Entry 2DBU (X-ray diffraction, 1.95 A resolution); this record covers chains A and B.

Chain A:
Protein: Gamma-glutamyltranspeptidase
Source organism: Escherichia coli K12
Notes: EC 2.3.2.2; fragment: large subunit
Reference sequence: P18956 (GGT_ECOLI); numbering as in UniProt (aligned over 25-390)
Sequence (366 residues; row label = number of the first residue in the row):
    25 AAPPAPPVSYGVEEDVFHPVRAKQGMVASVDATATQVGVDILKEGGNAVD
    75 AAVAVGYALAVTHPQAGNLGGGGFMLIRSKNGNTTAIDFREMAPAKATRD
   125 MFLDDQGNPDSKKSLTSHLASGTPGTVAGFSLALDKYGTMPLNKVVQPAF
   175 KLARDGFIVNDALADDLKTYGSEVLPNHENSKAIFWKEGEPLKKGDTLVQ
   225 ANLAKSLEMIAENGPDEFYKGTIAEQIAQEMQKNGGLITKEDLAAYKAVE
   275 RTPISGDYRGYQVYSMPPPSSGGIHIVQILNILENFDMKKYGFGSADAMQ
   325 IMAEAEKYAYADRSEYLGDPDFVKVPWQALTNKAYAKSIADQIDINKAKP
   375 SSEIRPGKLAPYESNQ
Unresolved in the structure: 25-28, 388-390
Differences from the reference sequence: modified residue (50, 99, 116, 125, 164, 233, 255, 290, 312, 323, 326)
Modified / non-standard residues: Mse50, Mse99, Mse116, Mse125, Mse164, Mse233, Mse255, Mse290, Mse312, Mse323, Mse326 (selenomethionine; parent Met)
UniProt features mapped onto this chain:
  - binding site (L-glutamate): Arg114
Reported in the primary citation:
  - contacts within the chain: Arg114-Glu115 (water-mediated contact)

Chain B:
Protein: Gamma-glutamyltranspeptidase
Source organism: Escherichia coli K12
Notes: EC 2.3.2.2; fragment: small subunit
Reference sequence: P18956 (GGT_ECOLI); residues 391-580 here = UniProt positions 391-580
Sequence (190 residues; numbered 391 to 580; the number before each row is that of its first residue):
   391 TTHYSVVDKDGNAVAVTYTLNTTFGTGIVAGESGILLNNQMDDFSAKPGV
   441 PNVYGLVGGDANAVGPNKRPLSSMSPTIVVKDGKTWLVTGSPGGSRIITT
   491 VLQMVVNSIDYGLNVAEATNAPRFHHQWLPDELRVEKGFSPDTLKLLEAK
   541 GQKVALKEAMGSTQSIMVGPDGELYGASDPRSVDDLTAGY
Differences from the reference sequence: modified residue (431, 464, 494, 550, 557)
Modified / non-standard residues: Mse431, Mse464, Mse494, Mse550, Mse557 (selenomethionine; parent Met)
UniProt features mapped onto this chain:
  - active site: Thr391 (Nucleophile)
  - binding site (L-glutamate): Thr409, Asn411, Gln430, Asp433, Ser462, Ser463, Gly483, Gly484
Reported in the primary citation:
  - contacts within the chain: Asn411-Tyr444 (hydrogen bond)
  - catalytic residues: Thr391 (citing earlier work)

Chain A / chain B interface:
Residue-residue contacts (363; chain A residue first):
  Ala29(A) - Ile499(B)  hydrophobic
  Pro30(A) - Ile499(B)
  Pro30(A) - Asp500(B)
  Val32(A) - Lys471(B)
  Val32(A) - Trp476(B)  hydrophobic
  Ser33(A) - Gly502(B)
  Ser33(A) - Leu503(B)
  Ser33(A) - Asn504(B)
  Ser33(A) - Mse557(B)
  Tyr34(A) - Trp476(B)  hydrogen bond
  Tyr34(A) - Asn504(B)
  Tyr34(A) - Mse557(B)  hydrophobic
  Tyr34(A) - Val558(B)
  Tyr34(A) - Gly559(B)
  Tyr34(A) - Pro560(B)
  Tyr34(A) - Tyr565(B)
  Gly35(A) - Asn504(B)
  Asp39(A) - Asn504(B)  hydrogen bond
  Asp39(A) - Glu507(B)
  Phe41(A) - Asn504(B)  hydrogen bond (backbone-side chain)
  Phe41(A) - Ala506(B)
  Phe41(A) - Glu507(B)
  Phe41(A) - Asn510(B)
  His42(A) - Ala506(B)
  Pro43(A) - Asn504(B)
  Pro43(A) - Val505(B)  hydrophobic
  Pro43(A) - Ala506(B)
  Pro43(A) - Tyr565(B)  hydrophobic
  Pro43(A) - Gly566(B)
  Val44(A) - Leu564(B)
  Val44(A) - Tyr565(B)
  Val44(A) - Gly566(B)  hydrogen bond (backbone-backbone)
  Val44(A) - Thr577(B)
  Arg45(A) - Glu563(B)
  Arg45(A) - Leu564(B)
  Arg45(A) - Tyr565(B)  hydrogen bond
  Ala46(A) - Glu563(B)  hydrogen bond (backbone-side chain)
  Ala46(A) - Leu564(B)  hydrogen bond (backbone-backbone)
  Ala46(A) - Gly579(B)
  Ala46(A) - Tyr580(B)
  Lys47(A) - Gly562(B)
  Lys47(A) - Glu563(B)
  Lys47(A) - Tyr580(B)
  Gln48(A) - Asp398(B)
  Gln48(A) - Lys399(B)  hydrogen bond (backbone-backbone)
  Gln48(A) - Leu564(B)
  Gln48(A) - Tyr580(B)  hydrogen bond (backbone-backbone)
  Gly49(A) - Val397(B)
  Gly49(A) - Leu564(B)
  Gly49(A) - Gly579(B)
  Gly49(A) - Tyr580(B)  hydrogen bond (backbone-backbone)
  Mse50(A) - Val396(B)
  Mse50(A) - Val397(B)  hydrogen bond (backbone-backbone)
  Mse50(A) - Ile556(B)
  Mse50(A) - Leu564(B)
  Mse50(A) - Tyr565(B)
  Mse50(A) - Gly566(B)
  Mse50(A) - Thr577(B)
  Mse50(A) - Ala578(B)
  Mse50(A) - Gly579(B)
  Val51(A) - Ser395(B)
  Val51(A) - Leu576(B)
  Val51(A) - Thr577(B)
  Val51(A) - Ala578(B)  hydrogen bond (backbone-backbone)
  Ala52(A) - Tyr394(B)
  Ala52(A) - Ser395(B)  hydrogen bond (backbone-backbone)
  Ala52(A) - Gln554(B)
  Ala52(A) - Ser555(B)
  Ala52(A) - Leu576(B)
  Ala52(A) - Thr577(B)
  Ser53(A) - Tyr394(B)
  Ser53(A) - Gln554(B)
  Ser53(A) - Ser568(B)
  Ser53(A) - Asp575(B)
  Ser53(A) - Leu576(B)  hydrogen bond (backbone-backbone)
  Val54(A) - Thr392(B)
  Val54(A) - Gln554(B)
  Val54(A) - Ser572(B)
  Val54(A) - Asp574(B)
  Val54(A) - Asp575(B)
  Asp55(A) - Asp574(B)
  Ala56(A) - Asp574(B)  hydrogen bond (backbone-backbone)
  Ala56(A) - Leu576(B)  hydrophobic
  Thr59(A) - Leu576(B)  hydrogen bond (side chain-backbone)
  Thr59(A) - Ala578(B)
  Val63(A) - Ala578(B)
  Leu66(A) - Asp398(B)
  Leu66(A) - Tyr580(B)  hydrogen bond (backbone-side chain)
  Lys67(A) - Tyr580(B)
  Asn71(A) - Asp398(B)
  Ala72(A) - Val396(B)
  Ala72(A) - Asp398(B)  hydrogen bond (backbone-side chain)
  Ala72(A) - Asn402(B)
  Ala72(A) - Val404(B)  hydrophobic
  Val73(A) - Val404(B)  hydrophobic
  Ala75(A) - Val396(B)  hydrophobic
  Ala76(A) - Tyr394(B)  hydrogen bond (backbone-side chain)
  Ala76(A) - Val404(B)  hydrophobic
  Val79(A) - Tyr394(B)  hydrophobic
  Gly80(A) - Tyr394(B)  hydrogen bond (backbone-side chain)
  Gly80(A) - Tyr408(B)  hydrogen bond (backbone-side chain)
  Leu83(A) - Tyr394(B)  hydrophobic
  Leu83(A) - Tyr408(B)
  Ala84(A) - Tyr408(B)
  Pro88(A) - Leu410(B)
  Pro88(A) - Phe414(B)
  Pro88(A) - Leu426(B)
  Gln89(A) - Thr412(B)
  Gln89(A) - Thr413(B)
  Gln89(A) - Phe414(B)  hydrogen bond (backbone-backbone)
  Ala90(A) - Thr391(B)
  Ala90(A) - Thr392(B)
  Ala90(A) - Thr409(B)
  Gly91(A) - Tyr408(B)
  Asn92(A) - Tyr408(B)  hydrogen bond (backbone-side chain)
  Asn92(A) - Thr409(B)  hydrogen bond (side chain-backbone)
  Asn92(A) - Leu410(B)
  Leu93(A) - Ile425(B)
  Gly94(A) - Leu410(B)
  Gly94(A) - Ile425(B)
  Gly94(A) - Leu426(B)
  Gly94(A) - Asn428(B)  hydrogen bond (backbone-side chain)
  Gly95(A) - Thr409(B)
  Gly95(A) - Leu410(B)
  Gly95(A) - Asn428(B)
  Gly96(A) - Tyr408(B)
  Gly96(A) - Thr409(B)  hydrogen bond (backbone-backbone)
  Gly97(A) - Thr407(B)
  Gly97(A) - Tyr408(B)
  Gly97(A) - Mse464(B)
  Phe98(A) - Val406(B)
  Phe98(A) - Thr407(B)  hydrogen bond (backbone-backbone)
  Phe98(A) - Ser462(B)
  Phe98(A) - Mse464(B)  hydrophobic
  Mse99(A) - Val404(B)  hydrophobic
  Mse99(A) - Ala405(B)
  Mse99(A) - Val406(B)  hydrophobic
  Leu100(A) - Val404(B)
  Leu100(A) - Ala405(B)  hydrogen bond (backbone-backbone)
  Leu100(A) - Pro466(B)
  Leu100(A) - Thr467(B)
  Leu100(A) - Ile468(B)
  Ile101(A) - Ala403(B)
  Arg102(A) - Asn402(B)
  Arg102(A) - Ala403(B)  hydrogen bond (backbone-backbone)
  Arg102(A) - Ile468(B)
  Arg102(A) - Val470(B)
  Arg102(A) - Gly473(B)
  Arg102(A) - Thr475(B)  hydrogen bond
  Ser103(A) - Asn402(B)
  Lys104(A) - Asp400(B)  salt bridge
  Lys104(A) - Gly401(B)
  Lys104(A) - Asn402(B)  hydrogen bond (backbone-side chain)
  Asp112(A) - Arg459(B)  salt bridge
  Phe113(A) - Tyr408(B)  hydrophobic
  Arg114(A) - Gln430(B)  hydrogen bond
  Arg114(A) - Asp433(B)  salt bridge
  Arg114(A) - Arg459(B)  hydrogen bond (backbone-side chain)
  Arg114(A) - Pro460(B)  hydrogen bond (side chain-backbone)
  Arg114(A) - Leu461(B)  hydrogen bond (side chain-backbone)
  Arg114(A) - Ser462(B)
  Arg114(A) - Mse464(B)
  Glu115(A) - Asn428(B)  hydrogen bond
  Glu115(A) - Gln430(B)  hydrogen bond
  Glu115(A) - Lys458(B)
  Glu115(A) - Arg459(B)
  Glu115(A) - Pro460(B)
  Mse116(A) - Asn457(B)
  Mse116(A) - Lys458(B)
  Mse116(A) - Arg459(B)
  Ala117(A) - Mse431(B)  hydrophobic
  Ala117(A) - Phe434(B)  hydrophobic
  Ala117(A) - Gly455(B)
  Ala117(A) - Asn457(B)  hydrogen bond (backbone-backbone)
  Ala117(A) - Lys458(B)  hydrogen bond (backbone-backbone)
  Pro118(A) - Mse431(B)
  Pro118(A) - Pro456(B)
  Pro118(A) - Asn457(B)
  Ala119(A) - Pro456(B)
  Ala119(A) - Asn457(B)
  Ala121(A) - Pro456(B)
  Thr122(A) - Val454(B)
  Arg123(A) - Asp450(B)  salt bridge
  Arg123(A) - Ala453(B)
  Arg123(A) - Val454(B)
  Mse125(A) - Mse431(B)
  Mse125(A) - Val454(B)
  Phe126(A) - Mse431(B)  hydrophobic
  Leu127(A) - Ala436(B)
  Gly131(A) - Lys437(B)  hydrogen bond (backbone-side chain)
  Pro133(A) - Ala436(B)  hydrophobic
  Pro133(A) - Lys437(B)
  Pro133(A) - Val440(B)  hydrophobic
  Ser138(A) - Asn429(B)
  Ser138(A) - Asp432(B)  hydrogen bond
  Leu139(A) - Thr416(B)
  Leu139(A) - Asn429(B)  hydrogen bond (backbone-side chain)
  Leu139(A) - Asp432(B)
  Thr140(A) - Ile418(B)
  Ser141(A) - Thr416(B)
  His142(A) - Ile418(B)
  Leu143(A) - Mse431(B)
  Ala144(A) - Thr416(B)
  Ala144(A) - Asn428(B)
  Ala144(A) - Asn429(B)
  Ala144(A) - Gln430(B)  hydrogen bond (backbone-backbone)
  Ala144(A) - Mse431(B)  hydrogen bond (backbone-backbone)
  Ser145(A) - Thr416(B)
  Ser145(A) - Leu427(B)
  Ser145(A) - Asn428(B)  hydrogen bond (side chain-backbone)
  Ser145(A) - Mse431(B)
  Gly146(A) - Asn428(B)  hydrogen bond (backbone-side chain)
  Gly146(A) - Mse431(B)
  Thr150(A) - Tyr408(B)
  Phe154(A) - Tyr394(B)
  Phe154(A) - Tyr408(B)  hydrophobic
  Asn184(A) - Asp574(B)  hydrogen bond
  Asp185(A) - Asp574(B)  hydrogen bond (backbone-side chain)
  Ala186(A) - Val573(B)
  Ala186(A) - Asp574(B)  hydrogen bond (backbone-side chain)
  Asp190(A) - Phe414(B)
  Leu191(A) - Phe414(B)  hydrophobic
  Tyr194(A) - Thr413(B)
  Gly195(A) - Phe414(B)
  Val198(A) - Thr416(B)
  Val198(A) - Gly417(B)
  Leu199(A) - Gly417(B)
  His202(A) - Gly417(B)
  His202(A) - Ile418(B)
  Asn204(A) - Val419(B)
  Asn204(A) - Gly421(B)
  Ser205(A) - Gly417(B)  hydrogen bond (side chain-backbone)
  Ser205(A) - Ile418(B)
  Ser205(A) - Val419(B)  hydrogen bond (side chain-backbone)
  Asn226(A) - Glu422(B)  hydrogen bond
  Asn226(A) - Ser423(B)
  Asn226(A) - Gly424(B)
  Leu227(A) - Ser423(B)  hydrogen bond (backbone-backbone)
  Leu227(A) - Gly424(B)
  Leu227(A) - Ile425(B)  hydrophobic
  Ser230(A) - Ser423(B)  hydrogen bond (side chain-backbone)
  Phe242(A) - Ile425(B)  hydrophobic
  Ile247(A) - Ile425(B)  hydrophobic
  Gln250(A) - Glu422(B)
  Gln250(A) - Ser423(B)
  Ile251(A) - Ala420(B)  hydrophobic
  Glu254(A) - Ile418(B)
  Glu254(A) - Val419(B)
  Glu254(A) - Ala420(B)
  Glu254(A) - Gly421(B)  hydrogen bond (side chain-backbone)
  Mse255(A) - Leu427(B)  hydrophobic
  Tyr270(A) - Arg459(B)  hydrogen bond
  Lys271(A) - Arg459(B)  hydrogen bond (backbone-side chain)
  Val273(A) - Arg459(B)
  Arg275(A) - Arg459(B)
  Tyr282(A) - Ile499(B)  hydrophobic
  Tyr282(A) - Asp500(B)  hydrogen bond
  Arg283(A) - Asp500(B)  salt bridge
  Tyr285(A) - Val469(B)  hydrophobic
  Tyr285(A) - Val470(B)
  Tyr285(A) - Lys471(B)
  Tyr285(A) - Trp476(B)  hydrophobic
  Tyr285(A) - Ile499(B)  hydrophobic
  Gln286(A) - Ile468(B)
  Gln286(A) - Val469(B)
  Gln286(A) - Val470(B)  hydrogen bond (backbone-backbone)
  Val287(A) - Thr467(B)
  Val287(A) - Ile468(B)
  Tyr288(A) - Thr467(B)
  Tyr288(A) - Ile468(B)  hydrogen bond (backbone-backbone)
  Tyr288(A) - Val470(B)  hydrophobic
  Ser289(A) - Ser465(B)
  Ser289(A) - Pro466(B)  hydrogen bond (side chain-backbone)
  Ser289(A) - Thr467(B)  hydrogen bond
  Mse290(A) - Mse464(B)
  Mse290(A) - Pro466(B)  hydrophobic
  Pro293(A) - Leu461(B)
  Pro293(A) - Ser462(B)  hydrogen bond (backbone-backbone)
  Ser294(A) - Ser462(B)
  Ser294(A) - Mse464(B)  hydrogen bond (side chain-backbone)
  Ser295(A) - Ser462(B)  hydrogen bond (backbone-backbone)
  Ser295(A) - Ser463(B)
  Gly296(A) - Ser463(B)
  Gly296(A) - Ser465(B)
  Gly296(A) - Ile488(B)
  Ile300(A) - Ser465(B)
  Ile300(A) - Ile488(B)
  Ile300(A) - Val491(B)  hydrophobic
  Ile303(A) - Leu492(B)  hydrophobic
  Leu304(A) - Leu492(B)  hydrophobic
  Leu307(A) - Val496(B)  hydrophobic
  Mse312(A) - Asp500(B)
  Mse312(A) - Tyr501(B)
  Lys313(A) - Asp500(B)
  Gly316(A) - Tyr501(B)
  Phe317(A) - Asn497(B)
  Phe317(A) - Tyr501(B)
  Phe317(A) - Ala511(B)  hydrophobic
  Phe317(A) - Pro512(B)
  Gly318(A) - Thr533(B)  hydrogen bond (backbone-side chain)
  Ala320(A) - Thr533(B)
  Ala320(A) - Leu536(B)  hydrophobic
  Ala320(A) - Leu537(B)  hydrophobic
  Ala320(A) - Lys540(B)
  Asp321(A) - Lys540(B)  salt bridge
  Ala322(A) - Tyr501(B)
  Mse323(A) - Phe514(B)
  Mse323(A) - Phe529(B)  hydrophobic
  Mse323(A) - Thr533(B)
  Gln324(A) - Leu537(B)
  Gln324(A) - Lys540(B)
  Gln324(A) - Gln542(B)  hydrogen bond
  Mse326(A) - Leu492(B)  hydrophobic
  Mse326(A) - Gln493(B)
  Mse326(A) - Phe514(B)  hydrophobic
  Ala327(A) - His516(B)
  Ala327(A) - Gln542(B)
  Glu328(A) - Gln542(B)  hydrogen bond
  Glu330(A) - Thr489(B)
  Glu330(A) - Leu492(B)
  Glu330(A) - His515(B)
  Glu330(A) - His516(B)  hydrogen bond (side chain-backbone)
  Lys331(A) - His516(B)
  Lys331(A) - Trp518(B)
  Lys331(A) - Gln542(B)
  Tyr334(A) - Ser485(B)  hydrogen bond (side chain-backbone)
  Tyr334(A) - Ile488(B)
  Tyr334(A) - Thr489(B)
  Tyr334(A) - His515(B)
  Tyr334(A) - His516(B)
  Tyr334(A) - Gln517(B)
  Tyr334(A) - Trp518(B)  hydrophobic
  Ala335(A) - Trp518(B)  hydrophobic
  Arg337(A) - Leu446(B)
  Arg337(A) - Leu461(B)
  Arg337(A) - Ser462(B)
  Arg337(A) - Ser463(B)  hydrogen bond
  Ser338(A) - Val447(B)
  Ser338(A) - Gly448(B)
  Ser338(A) - Trp518(B)
  Glu339(A) - Ala451(B)
  Leu341(A) - Ala451(B)
  Leu341(A) - Asn452(B)
  Leu341(A) - Leu461(B)  hydrophobic
  Gly342(A) - Ala451(B)
  Gly342(A) - Leu461(B)
  Asp343(A) - Lys458(B)
  Asp343(A) - Arg459(B)  hydrogen bond (side chain-backbone)
  Phe346(A) - Pro456(B)
  Phe346(A) - Asn457(B)
  Phe346(A) - Lys458(B)
  Ile369(A) - Lys540(B)
  Asn370(A) - Lys540(B)
  Lys371(A) - Lys540(B)
  Ala372(A) - Lys540(B)  hydrogen bond (backbone-backbone)
  Ala372(A) - Gln542(B)
  Pro374(A) - Asp521(B)
  Ser375(A) - His516(B)
  Ser375(A) - Trp518(B)  hydrogen bond (side chain-backbone)
  Ser375(A) - Leu519(B)
  Ser375(A) - Asp521(B)  hydrogen bond (backbone-side chain)
  Ile378(A) - Trp518(B)  hydrogen bond (backbone-side chain)
  Arg379(A) - Trp518(B)
Interface residues without a listed pair, chain A (166 interface residues in all): Pro31, Gln60, His87, Pro148, Leu187, Ile208, Phe209, Asp266, Gly297, His299, Ser319, Asp345, Val347
Interface residues without a listed pair, chain B (140 interface residues in all): His393, Asn411, Gly415, Pro438, Val443, Gly449, Arg486, Val495, Ser498, Leu523, Val525, Gly541, Ser552
From the paper, about this interface:
  - specific contacts: Glu115(A)-Gln430(B)

Summary:
166 residues of chain A and 140 residues of chain B are in contact, with 76 hydrogen bonds and 6 salt bridges.
Polar contacts include Lys104(A)-Asp400(B), Asp112(A)-Arg459(B) and Arg114(A)-Asp433(B). The authors report a
contact between Glu115(A) and Gln430(B). The paper reports the catalytic residue Thr391(B); contacts within
the chain involving Glu115(A), Arg114(A) and Tyr444(B) among others.
Chain A is Gamma-glutamyltranspeptidase and chain B is Gamma-glutamyltranspeptidase, both from Escherichia
coli K12; the structure, Crystal Structure of Gamma-glutamyltranspeptidase from Escherichia coli, was
determined by X-ray diffraction together with 2DBW and 2DBX from the same study.
